PDB entry 6OQI | X-ray diffraction, 2.00 A resolution | chain A

Chain A:
Molecule: Cyclin-dependent kinase 2
Organism: Homo sapiens
Notes: EC 2.7.11.22; fragment: kinase domain
UniProt: P24941 (CDK2_HUMAN); residues 1-298 here = UniProt positions 1-298
Sequence (299 residues; row label = number of the first residue in the row; numbering starts at 0):
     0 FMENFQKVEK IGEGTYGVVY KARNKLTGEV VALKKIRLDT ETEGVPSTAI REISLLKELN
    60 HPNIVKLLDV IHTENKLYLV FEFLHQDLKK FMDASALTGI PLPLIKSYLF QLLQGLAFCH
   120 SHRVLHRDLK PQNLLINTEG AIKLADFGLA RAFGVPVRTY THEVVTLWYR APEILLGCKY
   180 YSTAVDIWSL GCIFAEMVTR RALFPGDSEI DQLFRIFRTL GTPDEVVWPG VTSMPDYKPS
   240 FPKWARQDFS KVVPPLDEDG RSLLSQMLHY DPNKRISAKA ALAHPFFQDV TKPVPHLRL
Not modelled in the structure: 38-46
Construct notes: expression tag (0)
UniProt features mapped onto this chain:
  - active site: Asp127 (Proton acceptor)
  - binding site (ATP): Ile10 to Val18, Lys33, Glu81 to Leu83, Asp86, Lys129 to Asn132, Asp145
  - binding site (Mg(2+)): Asn132, Asp145
  - site (CDK7 binding): Lys9, Lys88, Lys89, Leu166
  - modified residue: Met1 (N-acetylmethionine), Lys6 (N6-acetyllysine), Thr14 (Phosphothreonine), Tyr15 (Phosphotyrosine), Tyr19 (Phosphotyrosine), Thr160 (Phosphothreonine)
Small-molecule neighbours: Cpd14 (N14; 5-fluoro-N-[5-(4-methylpiperazin-1-yl)pyridin-2-yl]-4-[(4S)-4-methyl-5,6,7,8-tetrahydro-4H-pyrazolo[1,5-a]azepin-3-yl]pyrimidin-2-amine): Ile10, Gly11, Glu12, Gly13, Val18, Ala31, Lys33, Val64, Phe80, Glu81, Phe82, Leu83, His84, Asp86, Gln131, Asn132, Leu134, Ala144, Asp145

Summary:
Chain A binds Cpd14. UniProt lists active-site residue Asp127, 19 ATP-binding residues and Mg2+-binding
residues Asn132 and Asp145.
Chain A is Cyclin-dependent kinase 2 (Homo sapiens); the structure, CDK2 in complex with Cpd14
(5-fluoro-4-(4-methyl-5,6,7,8-tetrahydro-4H-pyrazolo[1,5-a]azepin-3-yl)-N-(5-(4-methylpiperazin-1-yl)pyridin-2-yl)pyrimidin-2-amine),
was determined by X-ray diffraction together with 6OQL and 6OQO from the same study.
